Entry 8IJ3 (electron microscopy, 3.28 A resolution); this record covers chains B and C of the 5 polymer chains in the assembly.

[Chain B]
Protein: Guanine nucleotide-binding protein G(I)/G(S)/G(T) subunit beta-1
From: Homo sapiens
Reference sequence: P62873 (GBB1_HUMAN); residues 4-340 here = UniProt positions 4-340
Amino-acid sequence (337 residues; numbered 4 to 340; the number before each row is that of its first residue):
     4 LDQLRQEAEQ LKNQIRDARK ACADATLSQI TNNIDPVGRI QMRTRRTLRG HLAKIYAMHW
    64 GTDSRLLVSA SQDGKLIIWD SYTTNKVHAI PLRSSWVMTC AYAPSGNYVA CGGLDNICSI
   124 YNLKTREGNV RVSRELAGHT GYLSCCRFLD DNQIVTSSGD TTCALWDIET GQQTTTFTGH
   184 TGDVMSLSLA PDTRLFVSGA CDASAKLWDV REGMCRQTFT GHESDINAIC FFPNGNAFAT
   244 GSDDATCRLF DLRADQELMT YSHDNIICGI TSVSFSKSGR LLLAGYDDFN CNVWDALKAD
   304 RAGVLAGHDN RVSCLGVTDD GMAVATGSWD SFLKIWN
UniProt features mapped onto this chain:
  - modified residue: H266 (Phosphohistidine)

[Chain C]
Protein: Guanine nucleotide-binding protein G(i) subunit alpha-1
From: Homo sapiens
Reference sequence: P63096 (GNAI1_HUMAN); residues 4-354 here = UniProt positions 4-354
Amino-acid sequence (351 residues; row label = number of the first residue in the row):
     4 TLSAEDKAAV ERSKMIDRNL REDGEKAARE VKLLLLGAGE SGKSTIVKQM KIIHEAGYSE
    64 EECKQYKAVV YSNTIQSIIA IIRAMGRLKI DFGDSARADD ARQLFVLAGA AEEGFMTAEL
   124 AGVIKRLWKD SGVQACFNRS REYQLNDSAA YYLNDLDRIA QPNYIPTQQD VLRTRVKTTG
   184 IVETHFTFKD LHFKMFDVGA QRSERKKWIH CFEGVTAIIF CVALSDYDLV LAEDEEMNRM
   244 HESMKLFDSI CNNKWFTDTS IILFLNKKDL FEEKIKKSPL TICYPEYAGS NTYEEAAAYI
   304 QCQFEDLNKR KDTKEIYTHF TCSTDTKNVQ FVFDAVTDVI IKNNLKDCGL F
Not modelled in the structure: 54-181, 234-240
Differences from the reference sequence: engineered mutation A203 (Gly in P63096), S326 (Ala in P63096)
UniProt features mapped onto this chain:
  - region: K35 to T48 (G1 motif), D173 to T181 (G2 motif), F196 to G202, Q204, R205 (G3 motif), I265 to D272 (G4 motif), T324, C325, T327 to T329 (G5 motif)
  - binding site (GTP): E43 to T48, S151, L175 to T181, D200 to G202, Q204, N269 to D272
  - binding site (Mg(2+)): S47, T181
  - modified residue: R178 (ADP-ribosylarginine), Q204 (Deamidated glutamine), C351 (ADP-ribosylcysteine)

[Interface between chain B and chain C]
Pairs across the interface - 38 pairs, chain B then chain C:
  G53(B) with L23(C)
  L55(B) with L23(C); G27(C)
  K57(B) with H213(C), hydrogen bond (side chain-backbone); E216(C), salt bridge
  Y59(B) with H213(C), hydrogen bond; C214(C)
  Q75(B) with C214(C)
  I80(B) with L23(C), hydrophobic
  N88(B) with S16(C)
  K89(B) with S16(C), hydrogen bond (backbone-side chain); I19(C); D20(C), salt bridge; L23(C)
  V90(B) with R15(C), hydrogen bond (backbone-side chain)
  H91(B) with R15(C)
  A92(B) with I19(C), hydrophobic; L23(C), hydrophobic
  W99(B) with I184(C); E186(C), hydrogen bond; F199(C), hydrophobic; C214(C)
  L117(B) with G183(C); I184(C); Q204(C)
  N119(B) with G183(C)
  Y145(B) with Q204(C); K210(C)
  D186(B) with E207(C)
  M188(B) with K210(C)
  C204(B) with K210(C)
  D228(B) with K209(C), salt bridge; K210(C), salt bridge
  N230(B) with K210(C), hydrogen bond
  D246(B) with K210(C), salt bridge
  R314(B) with W258(C)
  W332(B) with H213(C); W258(C), hydrophobic
Also at the interface, not in a pair above, chain B (28 interface residues in all): K78, D118, H142, G144, G162
Also at the interface, not in a pair above, chain C (24 interface residues in all): V13, D26, T182, S206, W211, F215

[Summary]
The interface between chain B and chain C involves 28 residues on one side and 24 on the other, with 6
hydrogen bonds and 5 salt bridges. Polar contacts include K57(B)-E216(C), K89(B)-D20(C) and D228(B)-K209(C).
Chain B is Guanine nucleotide-binding protein G(I)/G(S)/G(T) subunit beta-1 and chain C is Guanine
nucleotide-binding protein G(i) subunit alpha-1, both from Homo sapiens; the structure, Cryo-EM structure of
human HCAR2-Gi complex without ligand (apo state), was determined by electron microscopy (same publication as
8IJA, 8IJB and 8IJD).
